Entry 7T4I (X-ray diffraction, 2.61 A resolution); this record covers chain A.

[Chain A]
Name: Epidermal growth factor receptor
Organism: Homo sapiens
Notes: EC 2.7.10.1
UniProt: P00533 (EGFR_HUMAN); residues 696-1022 here = UniProt positions 696-1022
Sequence (328 residues; row label = number of the first residue in the row):
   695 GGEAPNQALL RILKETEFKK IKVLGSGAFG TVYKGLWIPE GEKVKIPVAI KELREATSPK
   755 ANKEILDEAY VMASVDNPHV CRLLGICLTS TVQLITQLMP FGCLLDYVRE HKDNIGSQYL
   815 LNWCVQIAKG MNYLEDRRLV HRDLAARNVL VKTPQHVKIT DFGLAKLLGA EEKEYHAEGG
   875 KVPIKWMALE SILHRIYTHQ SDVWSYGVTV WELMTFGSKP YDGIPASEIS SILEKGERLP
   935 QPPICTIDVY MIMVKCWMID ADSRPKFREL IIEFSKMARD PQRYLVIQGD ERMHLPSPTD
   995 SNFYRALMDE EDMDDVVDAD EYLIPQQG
Unresolved in the structure: 695-696, 991-1002, 1018-1022
Sequence notes: expression tag (695)
UniProt features mapped onto this chain:
  - active site: Asp837 (Proton acceptor)
  - binding site (ATP): Leu718 to Val726, Lys745, Thr790, Gln791, Asp855
  - site: Tyr1016 (Important for interaction with PIK3C2B)
  - modified residue: Lys745 (N6-(2-hydroxyisobutyryl)lysine), Tyr869 (Phosphotyrosine), Ser991 (Phosphoserine), Ser995 (Phosphoserine), Tyr998 (Phosphotyrosine), Tyr1016 (Phosphotyrosine)
  - cross-link (Glycyl lysine isopeptide (Lys-Gly)): Lys716 (interchain with G-Cter in ubiquitin), Lys737 (interchain with G-Cter in ubiquitin), Lys754 (interchain with G-Cter in ubiquitin), Lys757 (interchain with G-Cter in ubiquitin), Lys867 (interchain with G-Cter in ubiquitin), Lys929 (interchain with G-Cter in ubiquitin), Lys960 (interchain with G-Cter in ubiquitin), Lys970 (interchain with G-Cter in ubiquitin)
  - natural variant: Glu709 (E709A: Found in a lung cancer sample; E709G: Found in a lung cancer sample; E709K: Found in a lung cancer sample), Gly719 (G719A: Found in a lung cancer sample; G719C: Found in a lung cancer sample; G719D: Found in a lung cancer sample; G719S: Found in a lung cancer sample), Gly724 (G724S: Found in a lung cancer sample), Glu734 (E734K: Found in a lung cancer sample), Glu746 to Ser752 (sequence variant, change not given here; Found in a lung cancer sample), Glu746 to Thr751 (sequence variant, change not given here; Found in a lung cancer sample), Glu746 to Ala750 (deletion: Found in a lung cancer sample), Glu746 (deletion: Found in a lung cancer sample), Leu747 to Thr751 (deletion: Found in a lung cancer sample), Leu747 to Glu749 (deletion: Found in a lung cancer sample), Leu747 (L747F: Found in a lung cancer sample), Arg748 (R748P: Found in a lung cancer sample), 12 further natural variant entries in UniProt
  - mutagenesis: Pro699 (P699A: Reduced phosphorylation), Asn700 (N700A: Abolishes phosphorylation), Leu704 (L704A: Abolishes phosphorylation), Arg705 (R705A: Abolishes phosphorylation), Ile706 (I706A: Abolishes phosphorylation), Lys745 (K745A/M: Abolishes kinase activity), Asp974 (D974A: Strongly reduced phosphorylation), Arg977 (R977A: Reduced phosphorylation), Glu1005 to Asp1006 (Constitutively activated kinase), Tyr1016 (Y1016F: 50% decrease in interaction with PIK3C2B. 65% decrease in interaction with PIK3C2B; when associated with F-1197. Abolishes interaction with PIK3C2B; when associated with F-1197 and F-1092)
Covalent attachments: Mobocertinib, bound form (R28) linked to Cys797
Ligand contacts: Mobocertinib, bound form (R28; propan-2-yl 2-[[4-[2-(dimethylamino)ethyl-methyl-amino]-2-methoxy-5-(propanoylamino)phenyl]amino]-4-(1-methylindol-3-yl)pyrimidine-5-carboxylate): Leu718, Gly719, Phe723, Val726, Ala743, Ile744, Lys745, Leu788, Thr790, Gln791, Leu792, Met793, Pro794, Gly796, Asp800, Glu804, Leu844, Thr854

[In short]
Mobocertinib, bound form is covalently linked to Cys797. From UniProt: active-site residue Asp837, 13
ATP-binding residues and 11 mutagenesis sites.
Chain A is Epidermal growth factor receptor (Homo sapiens); the structure, Crystal Structure of wild type EGFR
in complex with TAK-788, was determined by X-ray diffraction, deposited together with 7T4J.
